Entry 6UMH (X-ray diffraction, 2.15 A resolution); this record covers chains H and L.

[Chain H]
Protein: erenumab Fab heavy chain, IgG1
From: Homo sapiens
Notes: antibody fragment or engineered binder
Amino-acid sequence (237 residues; row label = number of the first residue in the row):
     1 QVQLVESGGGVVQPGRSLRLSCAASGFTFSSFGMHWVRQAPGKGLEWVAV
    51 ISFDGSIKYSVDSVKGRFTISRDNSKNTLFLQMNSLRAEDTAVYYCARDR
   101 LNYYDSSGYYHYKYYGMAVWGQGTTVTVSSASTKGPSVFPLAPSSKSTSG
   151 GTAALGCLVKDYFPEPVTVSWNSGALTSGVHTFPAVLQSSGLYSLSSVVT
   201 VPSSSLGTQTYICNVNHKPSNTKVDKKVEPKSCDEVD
Not modelled in the structure: 233-237
Cystine bridges: Cys22-Cys96, Cys157-Cys213

[Chain L]
Protein: erenumab Fab light chain, IgG1
From: Homo sapiens
Notes: antibody fragment or engineered binder
Amino-acid sequence (216 residues; numbered 1 to 216; the number before each row is that of its first residue):
     1 QSVLTQPPSVSAAPGQKVTISCSGSSSNIGNNYVSWYQQLPGTAPKLLIY
    51 DNNKRPSGIPDRFSGSKSGTSTTLGITGLQTGDEADYYCGTWDSRLSAVV
   101 FGGGTKLTVLGQPKANPTVTLFPPSSEELQANKATLVCLISDFYPGAVTV
   151 AWKADGSPVKAGVETTKPSKQSNNKYAASSYLSLTPEQWKSHRSYSCQVT
   201 HEGSTVEKTVAPTECS
Not modelled in the structure: 215-216
Cystine bridges: Cys22-Cys89, Cys138-Cys197

[Interface between chain H and chain L]
Pairs across the interface (61; chain H residue first):
  Gln39(H) - Gln39(L)  hydrogen bond
  Gln39(H) - Tyr88(L)  hydrogen bond
  Gly42(H) - Lys167(L)
  Lys43(H) - Tyr88(L)
  Gly44(H) - Tyr88(L)
  Leu45(H) - Pro45(L)  hydrophobic
  Leu45(H) - Tyr88(L)
  Leu45(H) - Phe101(L)
  Trp47(H) - Ala98(L)  hydrophobic
  Trp47(H) - Val99(L)  hydrophobic
  Trp47(H) - Phe101(L)
  Tyr59(H) - Trp92(L)  hydrophobic
  Tyr59(H) - Ser97(L)
  Tyr95(H) - Gln39(L)
  Tyr95(H) - Thr43(L)
  Tyr95(H) - Ala44(L)  hydrophobic
  Lys113(H) - Tyr50(L)
  Lys113(H) - Asp51(L)  salt bridge
  Tyr115(H) - Leu47(L)
  Tyr115(H) - Tyr50(L)
  Gly116(H) - Tyr37(L)
  Met117(H) - Tyr37(L)  hydrogen bond (backbone-side chain)
  Met117(H) - Leu47(L)
  Met117(H) - Val99(L)  hydrophobic
  Ala118(H) - Leu47(L)  hydrophobic
  Trp120(H) - Tyr37(L)
  Trp120(H) - Pro45(L)
  Gly121(H) - Ala44(L)
  Phe139(H) - Ser125(L)
  Phe139(H) - Glu127(L)
  Phe139(H) - Glu128(L)
  Pro140(H) - Ser125(L)
  Pro140(H) - Glu127(L)
  Leu141(H) - Phe122(L)  hydrophobic
  Ala142(H) - Phe122(L)
  Lys146(H) - Thr209(L)  hydrogen bond (side chain-backbone)
  Lys146(H) - Glu214(L)  salt bridge
  Ser147(H) - Phe122(L)
  Ala154(H) - Phe122(L)
  Leu158(H) - Tyr181(L)  hydrophobic
  Lys160(H) - Glu128(L)  salt bridge
  Lys160(H) - Lys133(L)
  Lys160(H) - Thr135(L)
  Phe183(H) - Leu139(L)  hydrophobic
  Phe183(H) - Ile140(L)
  Phe183(H) - Ala177(L)  hydrophobic
  Phe183(H) - Ala178(L)
  Pro184(H) - Thr166(L)
  Pro184(H) - Ser169(L)
  Ala185(H) - Thr166(L)
  Val186(H) - Glu164(L)
  Val186(H) - Thr166(L)
  Val186(H) - Tyr181(L)  hydrophobic
  Gln188(H) - Glu164(L)
  Ser189(H) - Glu164(L)  hydrogen bond (backbone-side chain)
  Leu195(H) - Tyr181(L)
  Ser196(H) - Val137(L)
  Ser196(H) - Tyr181(L)  hydrogen bond
  Val198(H) - Leu139(L)  hydrophobic
  Lys226(H) - Glu127(L)  salt bridge
  Lys231(H) - Ser126(L)  hydrogen bond
Also at the interface, not in a pair above, chain H (42 interface residues in all): His35, Val37, Glu46, Tyr114, Leu155, Asp161, Ser194
Also at the interface, not in a pair above, chain L (41 interface residues in all): Ser35, Gly103, Thr120, Ala131, Ser141, Thr165, Ser179, Val210

[Summary]
42 residues of chain H and 41 residues of chain L are in contact; the contacts include 7 hydrogen bonds and 4
salt bridges. Among the polar pairs are Lys113(H)-Asp51(L), Lys146(H)-Glu214(L) and Lys160(H)-Glu128(L).
Here chain H is erenumab Fab heavy chain, IgG1 and chain L is erenumab Fab light chain, IgG1, both from Homo
sapiens. Entry 6UMH (Crystal structure of erenumab Fab-a) was determined by X-ray diffraction, deposited
together with 6UMG, 6UMI and 6UMJ.
